PDB entry 8TEW | electron microscopy, 3.02 A resolution | chains F and G of the 27 polymer chains in the assembly

[Chain F]
Name: Capsid vertex component 2
Source organism: Human herpesvirus 5 strain AD169
Reference sequence: P16726 (CVC2_HCMVA); residue numbers follow UniProt; this construct covers 1-642
Sequence (642 residues; each row starts with the number of its first residue):
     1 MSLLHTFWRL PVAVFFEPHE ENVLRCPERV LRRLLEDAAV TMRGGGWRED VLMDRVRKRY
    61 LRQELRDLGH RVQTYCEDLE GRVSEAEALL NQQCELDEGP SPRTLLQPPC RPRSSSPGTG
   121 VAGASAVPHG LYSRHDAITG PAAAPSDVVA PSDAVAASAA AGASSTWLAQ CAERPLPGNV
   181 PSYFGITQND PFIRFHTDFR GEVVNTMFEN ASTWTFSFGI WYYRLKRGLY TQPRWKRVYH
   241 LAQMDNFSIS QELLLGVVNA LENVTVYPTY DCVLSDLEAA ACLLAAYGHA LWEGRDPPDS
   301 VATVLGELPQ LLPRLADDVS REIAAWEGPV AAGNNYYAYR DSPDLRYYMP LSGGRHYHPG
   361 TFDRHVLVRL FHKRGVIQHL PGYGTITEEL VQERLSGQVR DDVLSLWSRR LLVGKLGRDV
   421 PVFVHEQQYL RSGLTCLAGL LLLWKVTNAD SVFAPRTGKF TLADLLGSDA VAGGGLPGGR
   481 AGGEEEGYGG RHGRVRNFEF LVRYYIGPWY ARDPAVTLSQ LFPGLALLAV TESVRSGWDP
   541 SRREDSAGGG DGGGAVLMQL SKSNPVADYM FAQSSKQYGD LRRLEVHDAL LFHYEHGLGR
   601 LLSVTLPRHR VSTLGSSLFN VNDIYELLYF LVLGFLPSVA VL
Unresolved in the structure: 1, 46-53, 95-178, 329-332, 351-355, 385-400, 468-494, 543-561

[Chain G]
Name: Capsid vertex component 1
Source organism: Human herpesvirus 5 strain AD169
Reference sequence: P16799 (CVC1_HCMVA); residues 1-594 here = UniProt positions 1-594
Sequence (594 residues; each row starts with the number of its first residue):
     1 METHLYSDLA FEARFADDEQ LPLHLVLDQE VLSNEEAETL RYVYYRNVDS AGRSTGRAPG
    61 GDEDDAPASD DAEDAVGGDR AFDRERRTWQ RACFRVLPRP LELLDYLRQS GLTVTLEKEQ
   121 RVRMFYAVFT TLGLRCPDNR LSGAQTLHLR LVWPDGSYRD WEFLARDLLR EEMEANKRDR
   181 QHQLATTTNH RRRGGLRNNL DNGSDRRLPE AAVASLETAV STPFFEIPNG AGTSSANGDG
   241 RFSNLEQRVA RLLRGDEEFI YHAGPLEPPS KIRGHELVQL RLDVNPDLMY ATDPHDRDEV
   301 ARTDEWKGAG VSRLREVWDV QHRVRLRVLW YVNSFWRSRE LSYDDHEVEL YRALDAYRAR
   361 IAVEYVLIRA VRDEIYAVLR RDGGALPQRF ACHVSRNMSW RVVWELCRHA LALWMDWADV
   421 RSCIIKALTP RLSRGAAAAA QRARRQRERS APKPQELLFG PRNESGPPAE QTWYADVVRC
   481 VRAQVDLGVE VRAARCPRTG LWIVRDRRGR LRRWLSQPEV CVLYVTPDLD FYWVLPGGFA
   541 VSSRVTLHGL AQRALRDRFQ NFEAVLARGM HVEAGRQEPE TPRVSGRRLP FDDL
Unresolved in the structure: 177-296, 593-594

[Chain F / chain G interface]
Residue-residue contacts (41; chain F residue first):
  Ser2(F) - Trp400(G)
  Ser2(F) - Arg401(G)  hydrogen bond
  Leu4(F) - Arg396(G)  hydrogen bond (backbone-side chain)
  Leu4(F) - Trp400(G)  hydrophobic
  Thr6(F) - Arg396(G)  hydrogen bond
  Phe16(F) - His393(G)
  Pro18(F) - Arg513(G)  hydrogen bond (backbone-side chain)
  Glu20(F) - Leu511(G)
  Glu21(F) - His393(G)  salt bridge
  Asn22(F) - Cys392(G)
  Asn22(F) - His393(G)  hydrogen bond (backbone-backbone)
  Asn22(F) - Leu511(G)
  Asn22(F) - Arg512(G)  hydrogen bond (side chain-backbone)
  Asn22(F) - Arg513(G)
  Asn22(F) - Ser516(G)
  Val23(F) - Cys392(G)
  Val23(F) - His393(G)
  Val23(F) - Ser516(G)  hydrogen bond (backbone-side chain)
  Leu24(F) - Cys392(G)
  Leu24(F) - His393(G)  hydrogen bond (backbone-backbone)
  Leu24(F) - Met398(G)  hydrophobic
  Leu24(F) - Trp400(G)  hydrophobic
  Leu24(F) - Pro536(G)
  Leu24(F) - Gly537(G)
  Cys26(F) - Met398(G)
  Cys26(F) - Pro518(G)  hydrophobic
  Glu28(F) - Ser399(G)  hydrogen bond
  Leu31(F) - Met398(G)  hydrophobic
  Leu31(F) - Ser399(G)
  Leu31(F) - Val402(G)  hydrophobic
  Leu34(F) - Val481(G)  hydrophobic
  Leu35(F) - Val402(G)  hydrophobic
  Leu35(F) - Glu405(G)
  Ala38(F) - Leu406(G)  hydrophobic
  Ala38(F) - Cys480(G)  hydrophobic
  Thr41(F) - Cys480(G)
  Thr41(F) - Val481(G)  hydrogen bond (side chain-backbone)
  Thr41(F) - Ala483(G)
  Met42(F) - His409(G)
  Met349(F) - Arg352(G)
  Pro350(F) - Arg352(G)
Also at the interface, not in a pair above, chain F (25 interface residues in all): Leu3, His19, Asp37, Ala39, Leu581
Also at the interface, not in a pair above, chain G (29 interface residues in all): Glu347, Ala391, Val394, Ser395, Leu515, Glu519, Phe539

[Summary]
25 residues of chain F and 29 residues of chain G are in contact; the contacts include 10 hydrogen bonds and 1
salt bridge. Polar pairs include Glu21(F)-His393(G), Ser2(F)-Arg401(G) and Leu4(F)-Arg396(G).
Chain F is Capsid vertex component 2 and chain G is Capsid vertex component 1, both from Human herpesvirus 5
strain AD169; the structure, Human cytomegalovirus penton vertex, CVSC-bound configuration, was determined by
electron microscopy (same publication as 8TEP, 8TES, 8TET and 8TEU).
